8G88 - chains A and I of the 11 polymer chains in the assembly; structure by electron microscopy, 2.30 A resolution.

[Chain A]
Name: Histone H3
From: Xenopus laevis
Reference sequence: P84233 (H32_XENLA); residues 1-135 here correspond to UniProt positions 2-136 (UniProt number = residue number + 1)
Sequence (135 residues; row label = number of the first residue in the row):
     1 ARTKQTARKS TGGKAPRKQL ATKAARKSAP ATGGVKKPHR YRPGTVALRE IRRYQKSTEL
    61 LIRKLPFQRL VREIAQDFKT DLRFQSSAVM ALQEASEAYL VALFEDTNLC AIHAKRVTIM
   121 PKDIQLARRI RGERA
Not modelled in the structure: 1-37, 135
Differences from the reference sequence: variant Ala102 (Gly103 in P84233)
Swiss-Prot annotation at these positions:
  - modified residue: Arg2 (Asymmetric dimethylarginine), Thr3 (Phosphothreonine), Lys4 (Allysine), Gln5 (5-glutamyl dopamine), Thr6 (Phosphothreonine), Arg8 (Citrulline), Lys9 (N6,N6,N6-trimethyllysine), Ser10 (ADP-ribosylserine), Thr11 (Phosphothreonine), Lys14 (N6-(2-hydroxyisobutyryl)lysine), Arg17 (Asymmetric dimethylarginine), Lys18 (N6-(2-hydroxyisobutyryl)lysine), Lys23 (N6-(2-hydroxyisobutyryl)lysine), Arg26 (Citrulline), Lys27 (N6,N6,N6-trimethyllysine), Ser28 (ADP-ribosylserine), Lys36 (N6,N6,N6-trimethyllysine), Lys37 (N6-methyllysine), Tyr41 (Phosphotyrosine), Lys56 (N6,N6,N6-trimethyllysine) and 8 more in UniProt
  - lipidation: Cys110 (S-palmitoyl cysteine)

[Chain I]
Molecule: nMATn1 DNA top strand
Sequence (186 nucleotides; numbered -74 to 111; the number before each row is that of its first residue; numbers below 1 keep their minus sign (DA-74 is residue -74)):
   -74 ACATGCACAC ATGCTAATAT ATGCACACAA TGCACACAGG TTAATATATA CACATACACA
   -14 CACATGCACA CACACGTGCA CACATATATG CACATGCATG CACACACGTA TATGCACACA
    46 CATGCACATG CATGCGCACA TAGTCACACA CATGCACACA TTAGCATATG CATACACATA
   106 CATGCA
Not modelled in the structure: -74 to -72, 97-111

[How chain A and chain I interact]
Residue-residue contacts - 24 pairs, chain A then chain I:
  Arg40(A) - DA71(I)  phosphate contact
  Tyr41(A) - DT69(I)  phosphate contact
  Tyr41(A) - DC70(I)  phosphate contact
  Arg42(A) - DA-5(I)  salt bridge to the phosphate
  Arg42(A) - DC70(I)  salt bridge to the phosphate
  Pro43(A) - DC-6(I)  phosphate contact
  Thr45(A) - DT69(I)  phosphate contact
  Thr45(A) - DC70(I)  hydrogen bond to the phosphate
  Arg63(A) - DA-13(I)  salt bridge to the phosphate
  Arg72(A) - DA-23(I)  salt bridge to the phosphate
  Arg83(A) - DC-24(I)  hydrogen bond to the base
  Arg83(A) - DA-23(I)  phosphate contact
  Phe84(A) - DC-24(I)  sugar contact
  Phe84(A) - DA-23(I)  hydrogen bond to the phosphate
  Gln85(A) - DC-24(I)  phosphate contact
  Ser86(A) - DC-24(I)  hydrogen bond to the phosphate
  Arg116(A) - DA-3(I)  phosphate contact
  Arg116(A) - DC-2(I)  phosphate contact
  Val117(A) - DC-4(I)  phosphate contact
  Val117(A) - DA-3(I)  hydrogen bond to the phosphate
  Thr118(A) - DC-4(I)  phosphate contact
  Thr118(A) - DA-3(I)  hydrogen bond to the phosphate
  Met120(A) - DA-3(I)  phosphate contact
  Met120(A) - DC-2(I)  phosphate contact
Interface residues without a listed pair, chain A (18 interface residues in all): His39, Leu82, Lys115
Interface residues without a listed pair, chain I (14 interface residues in all): DC-14, DG-9, DC-8

[In short]
18 residues of chain A and 14 residues of chain I are in contact; the contacts include 6 hydrogen bonds and 4
salt bridges. Polar contacts include Arg83(A)-DC-24(I), Thr45(A)-DC70(I) and Phe84(A)-DA-23(I).
Chain A is Histone H3 (Xenopus laevis) and chain I is nMATn1 DNA top strand; the structure, Human Oct4 bound
to nucleosome with human nMatn1 sequence, was determined by electron microscopy together with 8G87, 8G8B, 8G8E
and 8G8G from the same study.
